PDB entry 2WT9 | X-ray diffraction, 1.65 A resolution | chains A and B

# Chain A (and B)
Protein: Nicotinamidase
From: Acinetobacter baumannii
Notes: EC 3.5.1.19; chain B of this document is another copy of the same molecule, construct and numbering; everything in this record applies to it too
UniProt: B0VA03 (B0VA03_ACIBY); numbering as in UniProt (aligned over 1-214)
Amino-acid sequence (235 residues; row label = number of the first residue in the row; numbers below 1 keep their minus sign (Met-20 is residue -20)):
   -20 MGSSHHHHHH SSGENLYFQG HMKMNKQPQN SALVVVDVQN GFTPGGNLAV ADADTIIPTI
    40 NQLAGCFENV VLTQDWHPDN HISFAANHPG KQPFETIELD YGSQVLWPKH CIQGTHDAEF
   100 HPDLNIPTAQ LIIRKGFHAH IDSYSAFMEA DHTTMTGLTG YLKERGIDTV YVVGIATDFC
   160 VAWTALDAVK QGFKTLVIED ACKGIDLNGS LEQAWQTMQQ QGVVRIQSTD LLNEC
Disordered / not traced: -20 to 4, 212-214 (chain B: -20 to 4, 213-214)
Ion coordination: Zn2+: Asp54, His56, His89 (together with nicotinic acid)
Ligand contacts: nicotinic acid (NIO): Asp16, Phe21, Leu27, Asp54, His56, Trp86, His89, Tyr123, Ile154, Ala155, Phe158, Cys159, Ile184
Reported in the primary citation:
  - Zn2+ coordination: Asp54, His56, His89
  - Zn2+ coordination through a water molecule: Ser62, Asp121
  - contacts within the chain: Asp16-Cys159, Asp16-Thr52 (hydrogen bond), His56-Gly115 (hydrogen bond), His60-Ser62 (hydrogen bond), His56-His60 (hydrophobic contact), Trp86-Tyr123 (hydrogen bond), Pro87-His89 (hydrogen bond), Asp16-Lys114, Asp54-Lys114, Lys114-Tyr123 (hydrogen bond)
  - binding site for nicotinic acid: Phe21, Leu27, Trp86, Tyr123, Ile154, Ala155, Phe158, Cys159, Ile184
  - catalytic residues: Asp16, Ala155, Cys159 (proposed by the authors, not directly observed)

# Interface between chain A and chain B
Contacting residue pairs (43; chain A residue first):
  Trp55(A) - Pro106(B)  hydrogen bond (side chain-backbone)
  Trp55(A) - Ala108(B)  hydrogen bond (side chain-backbone)
  Gln92(A) - Pro106(B)
  Gln92(A) - Thr107(B)
  Pro106(A) - Trp55(B)  hydrogen bond (backbone-side chain)
  Pro106(A) - Gln92(B)
  Thr107(A) - Gln92(B)
  Ala108(A) - Trp55(B)  hydrogen bond (backbone-side chain)
  Ala108(A) - Arg113(B)  hydrogen bond (backbone-side chain)
  Gln109(A) - Arg113(B)  hydrogen bond (backbone-backbone)
  Gln109(A) - Phe116(B)
  Leu110(A) - Leu110(B)  hydrophobic
  Leu110(A) - Ile111(B)
  Leu110(A) - Ile112(B)  hydrophobic
  Ile111(A) - Leu110(B)
  Ile111(A) - Ile111(B)  hydrogen bond (backbone-backbone)
  Ile111(A) - Arg113(B)
  Ile112(A) - Leu110(B)  hydrophobic
  Arg113(A) - Ala108(B)  hydrogen bond (side chain-backbone)
  Arg113(A) - Gln109(B)  hydrogen bond (backbone-backbone)
  Arg113(A) - Ile111(B)
  Phe116(A) - Gln109(B)
  Phe116(A) - Arg144(B)
  Met134(A) - Glu143(B)
  Thr135(A) - Tyr140(B)
  Thr135(A) - Glu143(B)
  Thr135(A) - Arg144(B)
  Gly136(A) - Tyr140(B)
  Gly136(A) - Glu143(B)  hydrogen bond (backbone-side chain)
  Leu137(A) - Glu143(B)
  Thr138(A) - Glu143(B)
  Gly139(A) - Gly139(B)
  Gly139(A) - Glu143(B)  hydrogen bond (backbone-side chain)
  Tyr140(A) - Thr135(B)
  Tyr140(A) - Gly136(B)
  Glu143(A) - Met134(B)
  Glu143(A) - Thr135(B)
  Glu143(A) - Gly136(B)  hydrogen bond (side chain-backbone)
  Glu143(A) - Leu137(B)
  Glu143(A) - Thr138(B)
  Glu143(A) - Gly139(B)  hydrogen bond (side chain-backbone)
  Arg144(A) - Phe116(B)
  Arg144(A) - Thr135(B)
Other interface residues (no listed pair), chain A (22 interface residues in all): His117, Phe126
Other interface residues (no listed pair), chain B (22 interface residues in all): Ile105, Phe126

# In short
Chain A and chain B each contribute 22 residues to their interface; the contacts include 13 hydrogen bonds.
Among the polar pairs are Trp55(A)-Pro106(B), Trp55(A)-Ala108(B) and Ala108(A)-Arg113(B). Chain A binds
nicotinic acid. The paper reports catalytic residues Asp16(A), Ala155(A) and Cys159(A); a binding site for
nicotinic acid at Phe21(A), Leu27(A) and Trp86(A) among others.
Both chains are Nicotinamidase (Acinetobacter baumannii). Entry 2WT9 (Acinetobacter baumanii nicotinamidase
pyrazinamidease) was determined by X-ray diffraction together with 2WTA from the same study.
